PDB entry 3KA0 | X-ray diffraction, 2.90 A resolution | chain A

[Chain A]
Name: MAP kinase-activated protein kinase 2
Source organism: Homo sapiens
Notes: EC 2.7.11.1; fragment: Kinase Domain
Reference sequence: P49137 (MAPK2_HUMAN); residue numbers follow UniProt; this construct covers 47-366
Amino-acid sequence (320 residues; numbered 47 to 366; the number before each row is that of its first residue):
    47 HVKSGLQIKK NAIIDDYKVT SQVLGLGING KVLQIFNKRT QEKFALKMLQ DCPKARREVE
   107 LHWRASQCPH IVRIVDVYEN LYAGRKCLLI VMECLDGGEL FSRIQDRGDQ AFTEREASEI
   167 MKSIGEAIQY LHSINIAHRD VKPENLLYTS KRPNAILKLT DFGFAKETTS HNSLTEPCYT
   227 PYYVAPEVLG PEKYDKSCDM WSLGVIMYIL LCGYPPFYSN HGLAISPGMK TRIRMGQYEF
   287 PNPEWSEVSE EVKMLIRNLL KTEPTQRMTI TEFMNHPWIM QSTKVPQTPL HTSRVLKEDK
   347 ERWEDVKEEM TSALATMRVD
Not modelled in the structure: 153-158, 215-238, 265-273, 365-366
Construct notes: engineered mutation Glu222 (Thr in P49137)
Small-molecule neighbours: MK3 (6-{5-[(2-aminopyrimidin-4-yl)amino]-2-hydroxyphenyl}-N-methylidene-1-benzothiophene-2-carboxamide): Val78, Gln80, Lys89, Ala91, Lys93, His108, Val118, Met138, Glu139, Cys140, Leu141, Asp142, Leu193, Thr206, Asp207
Swiss-Prot annotation at these positions:
  - region: Ser328 to Arg364 (Autoinhibitory helix), Asp366 (p38 MAPK-binding site)
  - motif: Met356 to Val365 (Nuclear export signal (NES))
  - active site: Asp186 (Proton acceptor)
  - binding site (ATP): Leu70 to Val78, Lys93
  - binding site (staurosporine): Glu139 to Leu141
  - modified residue: Ser272 (Phosphoserine), Ser328 (Phosphoserine), Thr334 (Phosphothreonine)
  - cross-link: Lys353 (Glycyl lysine isopeptide (Lys-Gly) (interchain with G-Cter in SUMO))
  - mutagenesis: Lys93 (K93R: Kinase defective mutant, abolishes activity), Asp207 (D207A: Kinase defective mutant, abolishes activity), Ser272 (S272A: Strong decrease in kinase activity; S272D: Mimicks phosphorylation state, leading to slight increase of basal kinase activity), Thr334 (T334A: Slight decrease in kinase activity; T334D/E: Mimicks phosphorylation state, leading to elevated basal kinase activity ...), Lys353 (K353R: Induces decreased sumoylation and increase in protein kinase activity)

[Overview]
Bound to chain A: compound MK3. From UniProt: active-site residue Asp186, 10 ATP-binding residues, 3
staurosporine-binding residues and 5 mutagenesis sites.
Chain A is MAP kinase-activated protein kinase 2 (Homo sapiens); the structure, MK2 complex with inhibitor
6-(5-(2-aminopyrimidin-4-ylamino)-2-hydroxyphenyl)-N-methylbenzo[b]thiophene-2-carboxamide, was determined by
X-ray diffraction (same publication as 3KC3).
